Entry 8ENV (electron microscopy, 3.42 A resolution); this record covers chains H and P of the 36 polymer chains in the assembly.

== Chain H ==
Protein: Sheath initiator gp34
Source organism: Pseudomonas phage vB_PaeM_E217
UniProt: A0A6G9LIA6 (A0A6G9LIA6_9CAUD); numbering as in UniProt (aligned over 2-109)
Sequence (108 residues; each row starts with the number of its first residue):
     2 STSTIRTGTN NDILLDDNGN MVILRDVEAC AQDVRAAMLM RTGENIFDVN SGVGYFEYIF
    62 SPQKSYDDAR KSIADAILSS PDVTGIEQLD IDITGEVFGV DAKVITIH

== Chain P ==
Protein: Structural protein gp45
Source organism: Pseudomonas phage vB_PaeM_E217
Notes: fragment: triplex gp45
UniProt: A0A410T8C1 (A0A410T8C1_9CAUD); residue numbers follow UniProt; this construct covers 3-502
Sequence (500 residues; row label = number of the first residue in the row):
     3 LPAYNSDIQQ ALKWLHNQAP GITGLIQRKA QWYDRFSRQF WANWERDVFH LKTANPFGLM
    63 VWCIILGTPS KGFGLYPKNS SWAFGRLRQN FIYSGTQVPP PADASPGGNF YGGGNAEILN
   123 LDEIRKVLQL RYVALISNGS IAYINRMLRY IFNDDEPWDE ATGLYFYLMD STGENGPVEN
   183 LAVYRKDWEG MVLLSSSPRT NHVLTSTPAS DADWPGVDPA ASGIPVTVET ASATAPDGSA
   243 TVCKLTKPAG STAYVSAPID GPLGSGSTVT FSFFAKAGST RFIAIQSAAD FPSRADAVFD
   303 LDSGNVISDQ MLDSSVVSAR MIRLENGWWR CVLTTKTVSS SFRAAYVAPA ETNFSWIDSN
   363 SSAAIDVLIW GAQIELGDTP TGYLKTTGAP VTITDYVLQN AQTGTVKFTQ PLPTGVEAYW
   423 TGDWKGGTAA EPARFAVGNG TQDTFTLSDP AYIGLPTSGA FKLEYRVGPA LNLSPQLINL
   483 MNDRAVGIMP TCAGCDVKVI

== Chain H / chain P interface ==
Residue-residue contacts (13):
  N12(H) with L17(P), hydrogen bond (side chain-backbone); H18(P); A21(P)
  D13(H) with A21(P); P22(P); G23(P), hydrogen bond (side chain-backbone); I24(P)
  I14(H) with I24(P), hydrophobic
  A37(H) with L17(P)
  L40(H) with L17(P), hydrophobic
  R42(H) with W16(P)
  E45(H) with K15(P); W16(P)
Other interface residues (no listed pair), chain H (9 interface residues in all): N11, I47
Other interface residues (no listed pair), chain P (9 interface residues in all): Q12

== Summary ==
The chain H/chain P interface involves 9 residues from each chain, with 2 hydrogen bonds. Polar contacts
include N12(H)-L17(P) and D13(H)-G23(P).
Chain H is Sheath initiator gp34 and chain P is Structural protein gp45, both from Pseudomonas phage
vB_PaeM_E217; the structure, In situ cryo-EM structure of Pseudomonas phage E217 tail baseplate in C6 map, was
determined by electron microscopy, deposited together with 8FRS, 8FUV, 8FVG and 8FVH.
